Entry 7XHO (electron microscopy, 3.29 A resolution); this record covers chains N and O of the 17 polymer chains in the assembly.

== Chain N ==
Name: Centromere protein N
Source organism: Homo sapiens
UniProt: Q96H22 (CENPN_HUMAN); residues 1-339 here = UniProt positions 1-339
Sequence (339 residues; each row starts with the number of its first residue):
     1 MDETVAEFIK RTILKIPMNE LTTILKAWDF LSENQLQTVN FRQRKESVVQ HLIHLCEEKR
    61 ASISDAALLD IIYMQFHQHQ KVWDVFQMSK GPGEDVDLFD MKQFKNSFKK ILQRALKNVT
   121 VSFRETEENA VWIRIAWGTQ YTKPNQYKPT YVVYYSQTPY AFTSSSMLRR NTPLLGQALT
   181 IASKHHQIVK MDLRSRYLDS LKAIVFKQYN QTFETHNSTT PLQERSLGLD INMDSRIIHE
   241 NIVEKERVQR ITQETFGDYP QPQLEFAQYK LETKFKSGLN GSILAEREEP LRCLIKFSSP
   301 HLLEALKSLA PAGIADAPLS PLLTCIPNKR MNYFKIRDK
Disordered / not traced: 212-233, 277-288
Construct notes: variant Asp-84 (Glu in Q96H22)
Swiss-Prot annotation at these positions:
  - modified residue (Phosphoserine): Ser-226, Ser-235, Ser-282
Reported in the primary citation:
  - mutagenesis - K270A/K296A, K270E/K296E: decreased localization to centromere
  - mutagenesis - E3A/E7A, E3K/E7K: decreased localization

== Chain O ==
Name: Centromere protein O
Source organism: Homo sapiens
UniProt: Q9BU64 (CENPO_HUMAN); residues 1-300 here = UniProt positions 1-300
Sequence (300 residues; numbered 1 to 300; the number before each row is that of its first residue):
     1 MEQANPLRPD GESKGGVLAH LERLETQVSR SRKQSEELQS VQAQEGALGT KIHKLRRLRD
    61 ELRAVVRHRR ASVKACIANV EPNQTVEINE QEALEEKLEN VKAILQAYHF TGLSGKLTSR
   121 GVCVCISTAF EGNLLDSYFV DLVIQKPLRI HHHSVPVFIP LEEIAAKYLQ TNIQHFLFSL
   181 CEYLNAYSGR KYQADRLQSD FAALLTGPLQ RNPLCNLLSF TYKLDPGGQS FPFCARLLYK
   241 DLTATLPTDV TVTCQGVEVL STSWEEQRAS HETLFCTKPL HQVFASFTRK GEKLDMSLVS
Disordered / not traced: 1-94
Swiss-Prot annotation at these positions:
  - modified residue: Ser-35 (Phosphoserine)

== Interface between chain N and chain O ==
Contacting residue pairs (50; chain N residue first):
  Asp-95(N) with Leu-161(O)
  Val-96(N) with Asn-216(O)
  Asp-97(N) with Asn-216(O); Leu-217(O); Tyr-239(O); Lys-240(O), salt bridge
  Leu-98(N) with Leu-217(O), hydrophobic; Arg-236(O)
  Phe-99(N) with Asn-212(O), hydrogen bond (backbone-side chain)
  Asp-100(N) with Gln-210(O), hydrogen bond; Asn-212(O); Leu-217(O); Ser-219(O); Arg-236(O), salt bridge
  Met-101(N) with Gln-210(O)
  Lys-102(N) with Gln-210(O), hydrogen bond
  Glu-128(N) with Phe-158(O)
  Asn-129(N) with Phe-158(O); Ile-159(O); Arg-211(O), hydrogen bond
  Ser-156(N) with Pro-213(O)
  Gln-157(N) with Pro-160(O); Leu-161(O); Ile-164(O); Asn-212(O); Pro-213(O), hydrogen bond (side chain-backbone); Asn-216(O)
  Thr-158(N) with Val-157(O); Pro-160(O)
  Pro-159(N) with Ile-164(O)
  Val-205(N) with Lys-167(O)
  Phe-206(N) with His-153(O), hydrogen bond (backbone-side chain); Val-157(O), hydrophobic
  Lys-207(N) with Arg-149(O); His-152(O); His-153(O), hydrogen bond (backbone-backbone); Lys-167(O)
  Gln-208(N) with His-153(O); Ser-154(O); Val-155(O); Val-157(O)
  Tyr-209(N) with His-152(O), hydrogen bond
  Asn-210(N) with His-152(O)
  Gln-211(N) with Phe-139(O); His-152(O); His-153(O); Ser-154(O)
  Asn-328(N) with Arg-149(O), hydrogen bond (backbone-side chain); His-152(O)
  Arg-330(N) with Lys-167(O)
Other interface residues (no listed pair), chain N (26 interface residues in all): Lys-90, Tyr-155, Tyr-160
Other interface residues (no listed pair), chain O (27 interface residues in all): His-151, Tyr-168, Leu-238, Leu-242

== Summary ==
The interface between chain N and chain O involves 26 residues on one side and 27 on the other; the contacts
include 9 hydrogen bonds and 2 salt bridges. Among the polar pairs are Asp-97(N)/Lys-240(O),
Asp-100(N)/Arg-236(O) and Phe-99(N)/Asn-212(O). The paper reports that K270A/K296A and K270E/K296E of chain N
reduce localization to centromere; E3A/E7A and E3K/E7K of chain N reduce localization.
Chain N is Centromere protein N and chain O is Centromere protein O, both from Homo sapiens; the structure,
Structure of human inner kinetochore CCAN complex, was determined by electron microscopy, deposited together
with 7XHN.
